PDB entry 4CFL | X-ray diffraction, 1.32 A resolution | chain A

Chain A:
Molecule: BRD4 protein
Source organism: Homo sapiens
Notes: fragment: n-terminal bromodomain, residues 42-168
Reference sequence: Q6NXE4 (Q6NXE4_HUMAN); numbering as in UniProt (aligned over 42-168)
Amino-acid sequence (127 residues; each row starts with the number of its first residue):
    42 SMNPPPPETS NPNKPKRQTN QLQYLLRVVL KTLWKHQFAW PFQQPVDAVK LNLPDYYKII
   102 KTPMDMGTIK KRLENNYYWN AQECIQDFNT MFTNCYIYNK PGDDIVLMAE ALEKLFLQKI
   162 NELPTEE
Construct notes: conflict Met-43 (Thr in Q6NXE4)
Residues lining bound ligands: 8-phenyl-2-piperazin-1-yl-chromen-4-one (8DQ): Trp-81, Pro-82, Phe-83, Val-87, Leu-92, Leu-94, Tyr-97, Cys-136, Tyr-139, Asn-140, Ile-146

Summary:
Chain A binds 8-phenyl-2-piperazin-1-yl-chromen-4-one.
Chain A is BRD4 protein (Homo sapiens); the structure, N-terminal bromodomain of human BRD4 with LY303511, was
determined by X-ray diffraction (same publication as 4CFK).
